Entry 5K72 (X-ray diffraction, 2.22 A resolution); this record covers chain A.

[Chain A]
Protein: Interleukin-1 receptor-associated kinase 4
Organism: Homo sapiens
Notes: EC 2.7.11.1
UniProtKB: Q9NWZ3 (IRAK4_HUMAN); numbering as in UniProt (aligned over 160-460)
Chain sequence (301 residues; numbered 160 to 460; the number before each row is that of its first residue):
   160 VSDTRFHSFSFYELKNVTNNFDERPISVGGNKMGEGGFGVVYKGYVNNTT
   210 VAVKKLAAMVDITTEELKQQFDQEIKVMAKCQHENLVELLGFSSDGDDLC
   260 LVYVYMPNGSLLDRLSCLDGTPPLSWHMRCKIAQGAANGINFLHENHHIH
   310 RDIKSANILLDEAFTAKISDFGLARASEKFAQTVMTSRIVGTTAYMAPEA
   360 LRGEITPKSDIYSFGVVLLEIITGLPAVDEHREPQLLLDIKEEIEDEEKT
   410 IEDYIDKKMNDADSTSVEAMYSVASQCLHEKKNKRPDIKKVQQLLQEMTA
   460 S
Not modelled in the structure: 160-163, 217-225, 336-342, 459-460
Modified positions: Thr345 (phosphothreonine; TPO); Ser346 (phosphoserine; SEP)
Curated features (UniProtKB/Swiss-Prot):
  - active site: Asp311 (Proton acceptor)
  - binding site (ATP): Met192 to Val200, Lys213, Lys313 to Asn316, Asp329
  - modified residue: Thr342 (Phosphothreonine), Thr345 (Phosphothreonine), Ser346 (Phosphoserine)
  - natural variant: Gly298 (G298D: In IMD67)
  - mutagenesis: Lys213 (K213A: Loss of kinase activity)
Small-molecule neighbours: 6QY (N4,N4-dimethyl-N1-[5-(oxan-4-yl)-7H-pyrrolo[2,3-d]pyrimidin-4-yl]cyclohexane-1,4-diamine): Met192, Gly193, Val200, Ala211, Lys213, Glu233, Tyr262, Val263, Tyr264, Met265, Gly268, Ser269, Asp272, Leu277, Leu318, Ser328, Asp329

[Summary]
Bound to chain A: compound 6QY. Curated annotation (UniProt) lists active-site residue Asp311, 15 ATP-binding
residues and one mutagenesis site.
Chain A is Interleukin-1 receptor-associated kinase 4 (Homo sapiens); the structure, IRAK4 in complex with
Compound 21, was determined by X-ray diffraction (same publication as 5K75, 5K76, 5K7G and 5K7I).
